8ORM - chains H and J of the 3 polymer chains in the assembly; structure by electron microscopy, 1.90 A resolution.

[Chain H]
Protein: CDK-activating kinase assembly factor MAT1
Source organism: Homo sapiens
Reference sequence: P51948 (MAT1_HUMAN), isoform P51948-1; residue numbers follow UniProt; this construct covers 220-309
Sequence (93 residues; numbered 217 to 309; the number before each row is that of its first residue):
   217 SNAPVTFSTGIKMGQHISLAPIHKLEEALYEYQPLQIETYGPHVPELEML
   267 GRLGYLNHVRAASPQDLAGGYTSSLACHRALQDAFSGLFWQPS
Not modelled in the structure: 217-243, 309
Differences from the reference sequence: expression tag (217-219)

[Chain J]
Protein: Cyclin-dependent kinase 7
Source organism: Homo sapiens
Notes: EC 2.7.11.22, 2.7.11.23
Reference sequence: P50613 (CDK7_HUMAN); residue numbers follow UniProt; this construct covers 1-346
Sequence (349 residues; numbered -2 to 346; the number before each row is that of its first residue; numbers below 1 keep their minus sign (Ser-2 is residue -2)):
    -2 SNAMALDVKSRAKRYEKLDFLGEGQFATVYKARDKNTNQIVAIKKIKLGH
    48 RSEAKDGINRTALREIKLLQELSHPNIIGLLDAFGHKSNISLVFDFMETD
    98 LEVIIKDNSLVLTPSHIKAYMLMTLQGLEYLHQHWILHRDLKPNNLLLDE
   148 NGVLKLADFGLAKSFGSPNRAYTHQVVTRWYRAPELLFGARMYGVGVDMW
   198 AVGCILAELLLRVPFLPGDSDLDQLTRIFETLGTPTEEQWPDMCSLPDYV
   248 TFKSFPGIPLHHIFSAAGDDLLDLIQGLFLFNPCARITATQALKMKYFSN
   298 RPGPTPGCQLPRPNCPVETLKEQSNPALAIKRKRTEALEQGGLPKKLIF
Not modelled in the structure: -2 to 9, 31-36, 43-51, 313-346
Differences from the reference sequence: expression tag (-2 to 0)
Glycans and other covalent adducts: compound V0G linked to Cys312
Small-molecule neighbours: V0G (N-(3-{[5-chloro-4-(1H-indol-3-yl)pyrimidin-2-yl]amino}phenyl)-4-{[4-(dimethylamino)butanoyl]amino}benzamide): Leu18, Gly19, Glu20, Gly21, Val26, Ala39, Lys41, Phe91, Asp92, Phe93, Met94, Glu95, Thr96, Leu144, Asp155, Pro310, Asn311
From the paper describing this entry:
  - binding site for V0G: Met94, Cys312
  - conformationally variable residues (order/disorder transition): Asp155 to Glu182

[Interface between chain H and chain J]
Contacting residue pairs (50):
  Ala244(H) - Gly300(J)
  Leu245(H) - Ser296(J)
  Leu245(H) - Arg298(J)
  Leu245(H) - Gly300(J)
  Tyr246(H) - Leu119(J)
  Tyr246(H) - Gln123(J)
  Tyr246(H) - Leu290(J)
  Tyr246(H) - Phe295(J)
  Tyr246(H) - Ser296(J)
  Tyr246(H) - Pro301(J)
  Tyr248(H) - Glu126(J)  hydrogen bond
  Tyr248(H) - Thr287(J)
  Tyr248(H) - Leu290(J)  hydrophobic
  Tyr248(H) - Lys291(J)
  Leu251(H) - Glu126(J)
  Leu251(H) - Tyr127(J)  hydrophobic
  Ile253(H) - Tyr127(J)  hydrophobic
  Ile253(H) - His131(J)
  Arg276(H) - Pro165(J)
  Pro280(H) - Asp239(J)
  Pro280(H) - Ser242(J)  hydrogen bond (backbone-side chain)
  Gln281(H) - Ser242(J)  hydrogen bond (backbone-side chain)
  Asp282(H) - Met189(J)
  Leu283(H) - Asp239(J)
  Leu283(H) - Cys281(J)
  Ala284(H) - Trp237(J)  hydrogen bond (backbone-side chain)
  Ala284(H) - Asp239(J)
  Ala284(H) - Ser242(J)
  Ala284(H) - Leu243(J)  hydrophobic
  Ala284(H) - Pro280(J)
  Gly285(H) - Glu182(J)
  Gly285(H) - Ala187(J)
  Gly285(H) - Met189(J)
  Gly285(H) - Tyr190(J)
  Gly285(H) - Gly191(J)
  Gly285(H) - Pro280(J)
  Gly286(H) - Pro280(J)
  Gly286(H) - Cys281(J)
  Tyr287(H) - Ser164(J)
  Tyr287(H) - Pro165(J)
  Tyr287(H) - Met189(J)
  Thr288(H) - Cys281(J)
  Leu291(H) - Trp132(J)
  Ala292(H) - Gly163(J)
  Ala292(H) - Pro165(J)
  His294(H) - Trp132(J)
  Arg295(H) - Trp132(J)
  Arg295(H) - Ser161(J)
  Arg295(H) - Phe162(J)  hydrogen bond (side chain-backbone)
  Gln298(H) - Trp132(J)
Other interface residues (no listed pair), chain J (34 interface residues in all): Gln130, Met240, Pro244, Asn297

[Overview]
21 residues of chain H and 34 residues of chain J are in contact, with 5 hydrogen bonds. Polar contacts
include Tyr248(H)-Glu126(J), Pro280(H)-Ser242(J) and Gln281(H)-Ser242(J). Compound V0G is covalently linked to
Cys312(J). The paper reports a binding site for V0G at Met94(J) and Cys312(J); conformational variability at
Asp155(J).
Here chain H is CDK-activating kinase assembly factor MAT1 and chain J is Cyclin-dependent kinase 7, both from
Homo sapiens. Entry 8ORM (Cryo-EM structure of CAK-THZ1) was determined by electron microscopy together with
8P6V, 8P6W, 8P6X, 8P6Y, 8P6Z, 8P70 and 11 further entries from the same study.
